Entry 2OKY (X-ray diffraction, 2.40 A resolution); this record covers chain A.

Chain A:
Molecule: Green fluorescent protein
Source organism: Aequorea victoria
UniProtKB: P42212 (GFP_AEQVI); aligned to UniProt positions 1-238 over residues 1-238
Sequence (236 residues; row label = number of the first residue in the row; note: 2 numbers in that range are skipped by the numbering (no residue carries them; nothing is unmodelled there)):
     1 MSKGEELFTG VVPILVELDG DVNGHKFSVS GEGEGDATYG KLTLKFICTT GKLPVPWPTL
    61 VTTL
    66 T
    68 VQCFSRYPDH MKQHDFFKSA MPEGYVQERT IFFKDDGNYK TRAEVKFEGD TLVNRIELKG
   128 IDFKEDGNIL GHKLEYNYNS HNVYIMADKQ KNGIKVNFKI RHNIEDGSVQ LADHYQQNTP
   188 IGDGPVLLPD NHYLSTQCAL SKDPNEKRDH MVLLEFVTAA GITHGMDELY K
Not modelled in the structure: 1-6, 230-238
Sequence notes: chromophore (66, 66, 66); engineered mutation Cys205 (Ser in P42212)
Modified residues: Thr66 ({2-[(1R,2R)-1-amino-2-hydroxypropyl]-4-(4-hydroxybenzylidene)-5-oxo-4,5-dihydro-1H-imidazol-1-yl}acetic acid; CRO)
Glycans and other covalent adducts: covalent link Leu64-Thr66; covalent link Thr66-Val68

Summary:
Chain A is Green fluorescent protein (Aequorea victoria); the structure, A non-invasive GFP-based biosensor
for mercury ions, was determined by X-ray diffraction together with 2OKW from the same study.
